Entry 5CCI (X-ray diffraction, 4.10 A resolution (low resolution: residue-level contacts below are approximate; hydrogen-bond / salt-bridge calls are withheld)); this record covers chains C and D of the 6 polymer chains in the assembly.

== Chain C ==
Protein: Synaptosomal-associated protein 25
From: Rattus norvegicus
Reference sequence: P60881 (SNP25_RAT), isoform P60881-2; residues 7-83 here = UniProt positions 7-83
Sequence (77 residues; numbered 7 to 83; the number before each row is that of its first residue):
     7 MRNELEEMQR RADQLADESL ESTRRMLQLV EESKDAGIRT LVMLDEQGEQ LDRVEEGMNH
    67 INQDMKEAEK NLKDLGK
Disordered / not traced: 7-9, 83

== Chain D ==
Protein: Synaptosomal-associated protein 25
From: Rattus norvegicus
Reference sequence: P60881 (SNP25_RAT), isoform P60881-2; residues 141-204 here = UniProt positions 141-204
Sequence (65 residues; row label = number of the first residue in the row):
   140 MARENEMDEN LEQVSGIIGN LRHMALDMGN EIDTQNRQID RIMEKADSNK TRIDEANQRA
   200 TKMLG
Disordered / not traced: 204
Differences from the reference sequence: initiating methionine (140)

== Interface between chain C and chain D ==
Pairs across the interface (47; chain C residue first):
  Ala-22(C) with Met-146(D)
  Asp-23(C) with Arg-142(D)
  Ser-25(C) with Met-146(D)
  Leu-26(C) with Glu-145(D); Met-146(D)
  Thr-29(C) with Met-146(D); Asn-149(D); Leu-150(D)
  Arg-30(C) with Glu-145(D); Asn-149(D)
  Leu-33(C) with Gln-152(D); Ile-156(D)
  Val-36(C) with Ile-156(D)
  Glu-37(C) with Ile-156(D)
  Lys-40(C) with Asn-159(D); Leu-160(D); Met-163(D)
  Gly-43(C) with Met-163(D)
  Ile-44(C) with Met-163(D)
  Thr-46(C) with Met-167(D)
  Leu-47(C) with Met-167(D)
  Leu-50(C) with Gln-174(D)
  Gly-54(C) with Gln-174(D)
  Leu-57(C) with Gln-174(D); Gln-177(D); Ile-178(D)
  Asp-58(C) with Gln-177(D)
  Val-60(C) with Ile-181(D)
  Glu-61(C) with Gln-177(D); Arg-180(D); Ile-181(D); Lys-184(D)
  Met-64(C) with Ala-185(D); Asn-188(D)
  Asn-65(C) with Lys-184(D)
  Ile-67(C) with Asn-188(D)
  Asn-68(C) with Asn-188(D); Arg-191(D)
  Met-71(C) with Arg-191(D); Ile-192(D); Ala-195(D)
  Lys-72(C) with Arg-191(D)
  Glu-75(C) with Arg-191(D)
  Leu-78(C) with Ala-195(D); Ala-199(D)
  Lys-79(C) with Arg-198(D)
  Leu-81(C) with Met-202(D)
Interface residues without a listed pair, chain C (33 interface residues in all): Met-32, Ser-39, Gly-82
Interface residues without a listed pair, chain D (29 interface residues in all): Val-153, Ile-157, Glu-170, Ile-171

== Overview ==
33 residues of chain C face 29 of chain D across their interface.
Here chain C is Synaptosomal-associated protein 25 and chain D is Synaptosomal-associated protein 25, both
from Rattus norvegicus. Entry 5CCI (Structure of the Mg2+-bound synaptotagmin-1 SNARE complex (short unit cell
form)) was determined by X-ray diffraction together with 5CCG, 5CCH and 5CCJ from the same study.
